6NSR - chains A and C of the 4 polymer chains in the assembly; structure by X-ray diffraction, 3.00 A resolution.

# Chain A
Molecule: CifR
Organism: Pseudomonas aeruginosa
Reference sequence: Q9HZR6 (Q9HZR6_PSEAE); residues 1-196 here = UniProt positions 1-196
Sequence (198 residues; numbered -1 to 196; the number before each row is that of its first residue; numbers below 1 keep their minus sign (Gly-1 is residue -1)):
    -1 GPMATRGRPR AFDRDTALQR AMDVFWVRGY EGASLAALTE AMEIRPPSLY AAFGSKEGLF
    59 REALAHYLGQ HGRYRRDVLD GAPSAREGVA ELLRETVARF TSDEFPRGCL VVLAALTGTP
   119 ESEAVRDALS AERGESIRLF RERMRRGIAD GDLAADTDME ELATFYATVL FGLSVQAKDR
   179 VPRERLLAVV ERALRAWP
Not modelled in the structure: -1 to 4
Sequence notes: expression tag (-1 to 0); engineered mutation Thr99 (Cys in Q9HZR6), Arg181 (Cys in Q9HZR6); conflict Mse157 (Val in Q9HZR6)
Modified residues: Mse1, Mse157 (selenomethionine); Mse20, Mse40, Mse142 (selenomethionine; parent Met)

# Chain C
Molecule: 26-nt DNA strand
Sequence (26 nucleotides; numbered 1 to 26; the number before each row is that of its first residue):
     1 TTATTTGTAT CGATCACTAT AAATTT

# Chain A / chain C interface
Pairs across the interface (16):
  Gly5(A) - DA3(C)  base contact
  Gly5(A) - DT4(C)  sugar contact
  Arg6(A) - DA3(C)  base contact
  Arg6(A) - DT4(C)  hydrogen bond to the base
  Arg6(A) - DT5(C)  hydrogen bond to the base
  Arg6(A) - DT6(C)  hydrogen bond to the sugar
  Arg8(A) - DT5(C)  salt bridge to the phosphate
  Arg8(A) - DT6(C)  phosphate contact
  Ala9(A) - DT5(C)  phosphate contact
  Ala9(A) - DT6(C)  hydrogen bond to the phosphate
  Phe10(A) - DT6(C)  phosphate contact
  Arg43(A) - DG7(C)  salt bridge to the phosphate
  Arg43(A) - DT8(C)  base contact
  Pro45(A) - DG7(C)  base contact
  Pro45(A) - DT8(C)  base contact
  Ser46(A) - DT6(C)  hydrogen bond to the phosphate
Also at the interface, not in a pair above, chain A (10 interface residues in all): Pro7, Ala49

# Overview
The interface between chain A and chain C involves 10 residues on one side and 6 on the other, with 5 hydrogen
bonds and 2 salt bridges. Among the polar pairs are Arg6(A)-DT4(C), Arg6(A)-DT5(C) and Arg6(A)-DT6(C).
Chain A is CifR (Pseudomonas aeruginosa) and chain C is a 26-nt DNA strand; the structure, TetR family
transcriptional regulator CifR C99T-C181R cysteine mutant complexed with 26bp double-strand operator DNA and
apo-CifR ..., was determined by X-ray diffraction together with 6NSM and 6NSN from the same study.
